PDB entry 5LK5 | X-ray diffraction, 2.30 A resolution | chains D and H of the 10 polymer chains in the assembly

Chain D (and H):
Molecule: Calreticulin
From: Homo sapiens
Notes: chain H of this document is another copy of the same molecule, construct and numbering; everything in this record applies to it too
UniProt: P27797 (CALR_HUMAN); residue numbers follow UniProt; this construct covers 18-204, 303-368
Chain sequence (265 residues; numbered 10 to 368; 94 numbers in that range are skipped by the numbering (no residue carries them; nothing is unmodelled there); the number before each row is that of its first residue):
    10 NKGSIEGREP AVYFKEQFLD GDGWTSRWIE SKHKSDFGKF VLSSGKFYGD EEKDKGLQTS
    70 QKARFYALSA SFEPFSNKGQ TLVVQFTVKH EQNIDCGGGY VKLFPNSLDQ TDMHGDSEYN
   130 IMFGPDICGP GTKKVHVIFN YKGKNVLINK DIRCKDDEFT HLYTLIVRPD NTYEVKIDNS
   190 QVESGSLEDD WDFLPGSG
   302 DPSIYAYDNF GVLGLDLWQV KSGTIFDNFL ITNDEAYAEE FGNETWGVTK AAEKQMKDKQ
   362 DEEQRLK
Not modelled in the structure: 10-17, 368 (chain H: 10-18, 367-368)
Differences from the reference sequence: expression tag (10-17); engineered mutation Lys-71 (Asp in P27797); linker (205-207, 302)
Curated features (UniProtKB/Swiss-Prot):
  - binding site (Ca(2+)): Gln-26, Lys-62, Lys-64, Asp-328
  - binding site (an alpha-D-glucoside): Tyr-109, Lys-111, Tyr-128, Asp-135, Asp-317
  - modified residue: Lys-48 (N6-acetyllysine), Lys-64 (N6-(2-hydroxyisobutyryl)lysine), Lys-159 (N6-acetyllysine)
  - glycosylation: Asn-344 (N-linked (GlcNAc...) asparagine)
Disulfide bonds: Cys-105/Cys-137
Bound ions: Ca2+: Gln-26, Lys-62, Lys-64, Asp-328
What the authors report for this chain:
  - contacts within the chain: Lys-151/Asp-302

Chain D / chain H interface:
Pairs across the interface (12; chain D residue first):
  Asp-31(D) with Ser-206(H); Gly-207(H)
  Trp-33(D) with Pro-204(H), hydrophobic; Gly-205(H)
  Thr-34(D) with Leu-203(H); Pro-204(H); Gly-205(H); Ser-206(H)
  Trp-37(D) with Pro-204(H)
  Glu-39(D) with Pro-204(H)
  Lys-41(D) with Asp-201(H)
  Leu-77(D) with Pro-204(H), hydrophobic
Interface residues without a listed pair, chain D (9 interface residues in all): Lys-48, Phe-49

Summary:
Chain D and chain H form an interface of 9 and 6 residues respectively. Gln-26(D), Lys-62(D), Lys-64(D) and
Asp-328(D) form the Ca2+ site. Curated annotation (UniProt) lists 4 Ca2+-binding residues and 5
alpha-D-glucoside-binding residues on chain D. The paper reports contacts within the chain involving
Lys-151(D) and Asp-302(D).
Chain D and chain H are both Calreticulin (Homo sapiens); the structure, Crystal structure of the globular
domain of human calreticulin mutant D71K, was determined by X-ray diffraction, deposited together with 5HCA
and 5HCF.
